Entry 7U46 (electron microscopy, 2.68 A resolution); this record covers chains C and I of the 11 polymer chains in the assembly.

Chain C:
Molecule: Histone H2A
Organism: Homo sapiens
Reference sequence: Q93077 (H2A1C_HUMAN); residues 0-129 here correspond to UniProt positions 1-130 (UniProt number = residue number + 1)
Sequence (130 residues; row label = number of the first residue in the row; numbering starts at 0):
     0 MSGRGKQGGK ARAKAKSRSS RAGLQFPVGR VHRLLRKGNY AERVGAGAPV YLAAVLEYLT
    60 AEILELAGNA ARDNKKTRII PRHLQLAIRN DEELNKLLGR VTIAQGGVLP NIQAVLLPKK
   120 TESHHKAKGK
Unresolved in the structure: 0-13, 113-129
UniProt features mapped onto this chain:
  - modified residue: Ser1 (N-acetylserine), Arg3 (Citrulline), Lys5 (N6-(2-hydroxyisobutyryl)lysine), Lys9 (N6-(2-hydroxyisobutyryl)lysine), Lys13 (N6-(beta-hydroxybutyryl)lysine), Lys36 (N6-(2-hydroxyisobutyryl)lysine), Lys74 (N6-(2-hydroxyisobutyryl)lysine), Lys75 (N6-(2-hydroxyisobutyryl)lysine), Lys95 (N6-(2-hydroxyisobutyryl)lysine), Gln104 (N5-methylglutamine), Lys118 (N6-(2-hydroxyisobutyryl)lysine), Lys119 (N6-crotonyllysine), Thr120 (Phosphothreonine), Lys125 (N6-crotonyllysine)
  - cross-link (Glycyl lysine isopeptide (Lys-Gly)): Lys13 (interchain with G-Cter in ubiquitin), Lys15 (interchain with G-Cter in ubiquitin), Lys119 (interchain with G-Cter in ubiquitin)

Chain I:
Molecule: 147-nt DNA strand
Sequence (147 nucleotides; numbered -73 to 73; the number before each row is that of its first residue; numbers below 1 keep their minus sign (DA-73 is residue -73)):
   -73 ATCAATATCC ACCTGCAGAT ACTACCAAAA GTGTATTTGG AAACTGCTCC ATCAAAAGGC
   -13 ATGTTCAGCT GGAATCCAGC TGAACATGCC TTTTGATGGA GCAGTTTCCA AATACACTTT
    47 TGGTAGTATC TGCAGGTGGA TATTGAT
Unresolved in the structure: -73, 73

Chain C / chain I interface:
Residue-residue contacts (12; chain C residue first):
  Arg29(C) - DG48(I)  salt bridge to the phosphate
  Arg42(C) - DA37(I)  sugar contact
  Arg42(C) - DA38(I)  phosphate contact
  Val43(C) - DA37(I)  phosphate contact
  Val43(C) - DA38(I)  hydrogen bond to the phosphate
  Gly44(C) - DA37(I)  phosphate contact
  Ala45(C) - DA37(I)  hydrogen bond to the phosphate
  Lys75(C) - DG58(I)  phosphate contact
  Lys75(C) - DC59(I)  salt bridge to the phosphate
  Thr76(C) - DG58(I)  hydrogen bond to the phosphate
  Arg77(C) - DT57(I)  sugar contact
  Arg77(C) - DG58(I)  hydrogen bond to the phosphate
Also at the interface, not in a pair above, chain C (9 interface residues in all): Glu41
Also at the interface, not in a pair above, chain I (7 interface residues in all): DT47

Summary:
Chain C and chain I form an interface of 9 and 7 residues respectively; the contacts include 4 hydrogen bonds
and 2 salt bridges. Polar contacts include Val43(C)-DA38(I), Ala45(C)-DA37(I) and Thr76(C)-DG58(I).
Here chain C is Histone H2A (Homo sapiens) and chain I is a 147-nt DNA strand. Entry 7U46 (Cryo-EM structure
of CENP-A nucleosome (palindromic alpha satellite DNA) in complex with CENP-N) was determined by electron
microscopy, deposited together with 7U4D and 7U47.
